PDB entry 6UWK | X-ray diffraction, 2.53 A resolution | chains A and C of the 3 polymer chains in the assembly

[Chain A]
Molecule: I-OnuI-e-Therm-hChr11v3
Organism: synthetic construct
Chain sequence (296 residues; each row starts with the number of its first residue):
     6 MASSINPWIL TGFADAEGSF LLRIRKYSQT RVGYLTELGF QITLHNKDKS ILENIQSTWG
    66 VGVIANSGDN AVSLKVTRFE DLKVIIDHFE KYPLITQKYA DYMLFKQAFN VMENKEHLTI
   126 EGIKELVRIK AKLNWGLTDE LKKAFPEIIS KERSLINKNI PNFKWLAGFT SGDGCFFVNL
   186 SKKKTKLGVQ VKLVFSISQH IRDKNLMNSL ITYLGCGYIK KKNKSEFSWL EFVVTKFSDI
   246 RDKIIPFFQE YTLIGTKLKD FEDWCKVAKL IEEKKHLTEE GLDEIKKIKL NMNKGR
Not modelled in the structure: 6, 301
Bound ions: Ca2+ site 1: Ala-21, Asp-178 (shared with 1 residue of chain B; DA16(C) of chain C); Ca2+ site 2: Glu-22, Gly-177 (shared with 1 residue of chain B); Ca2+ site 3: Glu-22, Thr-48 (shared with DA16(C) of chain C); Ca2+ site 4: Gly-65, Ile-153; Ca2+ site 5: Ile-69 (shared with 1 residue of chain B); Ca2+ site 6 near Asp-92 (its only coordinating residue here)

[Chain C]
Molecule: 27-nt DNA strand
Sequence (27 nucleotides; row label = number of the first residue in the row; numbering starts at 0):
     0 CCCTGAGAGG TCGAATAAGT GGAGGCC
Not modelled in the structure: 0-1
Bound ions: Ca2+ site 1 near DA5 (its only coordinating residue here); Ca2+ site 2: DA16 (shared with Ala-21(A), Asp-178(A) of chain A; 1 residue of chain B)

[How chain A and chain C interact]
Pairs across the interface (49):
  Ala-21(A) / DA16(C)  phosphate contact
  Glu-22(A) / DA16(C)  phosphate contact
  Gly-23(A) / DA17(C)  phosphate contact
  Ser-24(A) / DA16(C)  sugar contact
  Ser-24(A) / DA17(C)  hydrogen bond to the phosphate
  Phe-25(A) / DG18(C)  phosphate contact
  Arg-28(A) / DT19(C)  base contact
  Arg-28(A) / DG20(C)  hydrogen bond to the base
  Arg-28(A) / DG21(C)  base contact
  Arg-30(A) / DG20(C)  hydrogen bond to the base
  Arg-30(A) / DG21(C)  hydrogen bond to the base
  Arg-30(A) / DA22(C)  base contact
  Gln-46(A) / DG18(C)  hydrogen bond to the base
  Thr-48(A) / DT15(C)  phosphate contact
  Leu-49(A) / DA14(C)  sugar contact
  His-50(A) / DA14(C)  stacking on the base
  Asn-75(A) / DA14(C)  phosphate contact
  Lys-80(A) / DG18(C)  hydrogen bond to the base
  Lys-103(A) / DA17(C)  salt bridge to the phosphate
  Lys-135(A) / DG18(C)  salt bridge to the phosphate
  Leu-138(A) / DG18(C)  phosphate contact
  Asn-139(A) / DA17(C)  phosphate contact
  Asn-139(A) / DG18(C)  hydrogen bond to the phosphate
  Trp-140(A) / DA16(C)  base contact
  Trp-140(A) / DA17(C)  sugar contact
  Trp-140(A) / DG18(C)  hydrogen bond to the phosphate
  Thr-143(A) / DT19(C)  phosphate contact
  Asp-178(A) / DA16(C)  phosphate contact
  Thr-190(A) / DC2(C)  hydrogen bond to the phosphate
  Thr-190(A) / DT3(C)  phosphate contact
  Lys-191(A) / DC2(C)  hydrogen bond to the phosphate
  Gln-195(A) / DG4(C)  hydrogen bond to the base
  Gln-195(A) / DA5(C)  hydrogen bond to the base
  Lys-197(A) / DA5(C)  base contact
  Lys-197(A) / DG6(C)  hydrogen bond to the base
  Lys-197(A) / DA7(C)  base contact
  Tyr-223(A) / DG6(C)  sugar contact
  Lys-225(A) / DA7(C)  base contact
  Lys-225(A) / DG8(C)  hydrogen bond to the base
  Lys-227(A) / DG9(C)  hydrogen bond to the base
  Lys-227(A) / DT10(C)  base contact
  Lys-229(A) / DG12(C)  base contact
  Trp-234(A) / DC11(C)  base contact
  Thr-240(A) / DA5(C)  sugar contact
  Thr-240(A) / DG6(C)  hydrogen bond to the phosphate
  Lys-241(A) / DA5(C)  phosphate contact
  Lys-241(A) / DG6(C)  phosphate contact
  Phe-242(A) / DA5(C)  hydrogen bond to the phosphate
  His-281(A) / DG4(C)  salt bridge to the phosphate
Other interface residues (no listed pair), chain A (40 interface residues in all): Tyr-32, Ser-72, Ala-76, Gly-141, Leu-192, Thr-261, Leu-282
Other interface residues (no listed pair), chain C (22 interface residues in all): DA13, DG23

[In short]
40 residues of chain A face 22 of chain C across their interface; the contacts include 17 hydrogen bonds, 3
salt bridges and 1 aromatic stacking contact. Polar contacts include Arg-28(A)/DG20(C), Arg-30(A)/DG20(C) and
Arg-30(A)/DG21(C). The Ca2+ site 2 is built by Ala-21(A), Asp-178(A) and DA16(C).
Here chain A is I-OnuI-e-Therm-hChr11v3 (synthetic construct) and chain C is a 27-nt DNA strand. Entry 6UWK
(Engineered variant of I-OnuI meganuclease with improved stability and fully altered specificity targeting
human chromosome 11 ...) was determined by X-ray diffraction, deposited together with 6UVW, 6UW0, 6UWG, 6UWH
and 6UWJ.
